Entry 1S4N (X-ray diffraction, 2.01 A resolution); this record covers chains A and B.

[Chain A (and B)]
Protein: Glycolipid 2-alpha-mannosyltransferase
From: Saccharomyces cerevisiae
Notes: EC 2.4.1.131; chain B of this document is another copy of the same molecule, construct and numbering; everything in this record applies to it too
Reference sequence: P27809 (KRE2_YEAST); residue numbers follow UniProt; this construct covers 97-442
Sequence (348 residues; each row starts with the number of its first residue):
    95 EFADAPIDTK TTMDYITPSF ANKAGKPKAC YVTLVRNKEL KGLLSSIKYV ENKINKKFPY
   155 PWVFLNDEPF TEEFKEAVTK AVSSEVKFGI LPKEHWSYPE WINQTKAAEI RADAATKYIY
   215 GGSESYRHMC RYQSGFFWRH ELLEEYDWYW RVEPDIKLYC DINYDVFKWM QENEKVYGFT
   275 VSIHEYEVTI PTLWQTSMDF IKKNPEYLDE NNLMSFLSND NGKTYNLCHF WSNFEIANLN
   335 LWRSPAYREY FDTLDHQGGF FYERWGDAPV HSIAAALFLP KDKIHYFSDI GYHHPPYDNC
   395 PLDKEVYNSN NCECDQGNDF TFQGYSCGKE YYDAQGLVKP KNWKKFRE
Disordered / not traced: 95-103, 115-116 (chain B: 95-102, 115-119)
Cystine bridges: Cys254-Cys406, Cys322-Cys421, Cys394-Cys408
Covalently attached groups: N-acetylglucosamine (NAG) linked to Asn197
Construct notes: cloning artifact (95-96)
Swiss-Prot annotation at these positions:
  - active site: Glu329 (Nucleophile)
  - glycosylation: Asn197 (N-linked (GlcNAc...) asparagine)

[Interface between chain A and chain B]
Residue-residue contacts (55; chain A residue first):
  Lys132(A) with Asp409(B); Gly411(B); Asn412(B)
  Glu133(A) with Asp409(B); Asn412(B)
  Leu134(A) with Asp409(B)
  Lys135(A) with Tyr401(B), hydrogen bond; Cys406(B), hydrogen bond (side chain-backbone); Glu407(B); Cys408(B); Asp409(B), hydrogen bond (backbone-side chain)
  Gly136(A) with Asp409(B), hydrogen bond (backbone-side chain)
  Ala209(A) with Gly418(B); Tyr419(B), hydrogen bond (backbone-backbone)
  Thr210(A) with His278(B); Gly418(B); Tyr419(B); Glu424(B)
  Lys211(A) with Tyr419(B)
  Tyr212(A) with Tyr419(B), hydrophobic
  Ile213(A) with Tyr391(B); Phe414(B), hydrophobic; Tyr419(B)
  Gly216(A) with Arg441(B)
  Ser217(A) with Glu442(B), hydrogen bond (side chain-backbone)
  Glu218(A) with Glu442(B), hydrogen bond (backbone-backbone)
  Ser219(A) with Glu442(B), hydrogen bond (side chain-backbone)
  His278(A) with Thr210(B)
  Tyr280(A) with Tyr280(B), hydrogen bond
  Pro389(A) with Pro390(B), hydrophobic
  Pro390(A) with Pro389(B), hydrophobic; Pro390(B)
  Tyr391(A) with Ile213(B)
  Tyr401(A) with Lys135(B), hydrogen bond
  Cys406(A) with Lys135(B), hydrogen bond (backbone-side chain)
  Glu407(A) with Lys135(B)
  Asp409(A) with Lys132(B); Glu133(B); Leu134(B); Lys135(B), hydrogen bond (side chain-backbone); Gly136(B), hydrogen bond (side chain-backbone)
  Asn412(A) with Asp249(B)
  Phe414(A) with Ile213(B), hydrophobic
  Gly418(A) with Ala209(B); Thr210(B)
  Tyr419(A) with Ala209(B); Thr210(B); Lys211(B); Tyr212(B), hydrophobic; Ile213(B)
  Glu424(A) with Thr210(B)
  Arg441(A) with Gly216(B)
  Glu442(A) with Ser217(B), hydrogen bond (backbone-side chain); Glu218(B), hydrogen bond (backbone-backbone); Ser219(B), hydrogen bond (backbone-backbone)
Interface residues without a listed pair, chain A (37 interface residues in all): Tyr214, Asp249, Lys251, His387, Cys408, Gly411, Gln417
Interface residues without a listed pair, chain B (37 interface residues in all): Tyr214, Lys251, His387, Gln417

[Summary]
Chain A and chain B each contribute 37 residues to their interface, with 16 hydrogen bonds. Among the polar
pairs are Lys135(A)-Tyr401(B), Lys135(A)-Cys406(B) and Lys135(A)-Asp409(B). Covalently linked
N-acetylglucosamine: at Asn197(A). Curated annotation (UniProt) lists active-site residue Glu329(A) on chain
A.
Chain A and chain B are both Glycolipid 2-alpha-mannosyltransferase (Saccharomyces cerevisiae); the structure,
Crystal structure of yeast alpha1,2-mannosyltransferase Kre2p/Mnt1p, was determined by X-ray diffraction (same
publication as 1S4O).
